7QNZ - chains A and B of the 7 polymer chains in the assembly; structure by electron microscopy, 4.58 A resolution (low resolution: residue-level contacts below are approximate; hydrogen-bond / salt-bridge calls are withheld).

[Chain A]
Molecule: DNA ligase 1
From: Homo sapiens
Notes: EC 6.5.1.1
UniProt: P18858 (DNLI1_HUMAN); residues 1-919 here = UniProt positions 1-919
Chain sequence (919 residues; row label = number of the first residue in the row):
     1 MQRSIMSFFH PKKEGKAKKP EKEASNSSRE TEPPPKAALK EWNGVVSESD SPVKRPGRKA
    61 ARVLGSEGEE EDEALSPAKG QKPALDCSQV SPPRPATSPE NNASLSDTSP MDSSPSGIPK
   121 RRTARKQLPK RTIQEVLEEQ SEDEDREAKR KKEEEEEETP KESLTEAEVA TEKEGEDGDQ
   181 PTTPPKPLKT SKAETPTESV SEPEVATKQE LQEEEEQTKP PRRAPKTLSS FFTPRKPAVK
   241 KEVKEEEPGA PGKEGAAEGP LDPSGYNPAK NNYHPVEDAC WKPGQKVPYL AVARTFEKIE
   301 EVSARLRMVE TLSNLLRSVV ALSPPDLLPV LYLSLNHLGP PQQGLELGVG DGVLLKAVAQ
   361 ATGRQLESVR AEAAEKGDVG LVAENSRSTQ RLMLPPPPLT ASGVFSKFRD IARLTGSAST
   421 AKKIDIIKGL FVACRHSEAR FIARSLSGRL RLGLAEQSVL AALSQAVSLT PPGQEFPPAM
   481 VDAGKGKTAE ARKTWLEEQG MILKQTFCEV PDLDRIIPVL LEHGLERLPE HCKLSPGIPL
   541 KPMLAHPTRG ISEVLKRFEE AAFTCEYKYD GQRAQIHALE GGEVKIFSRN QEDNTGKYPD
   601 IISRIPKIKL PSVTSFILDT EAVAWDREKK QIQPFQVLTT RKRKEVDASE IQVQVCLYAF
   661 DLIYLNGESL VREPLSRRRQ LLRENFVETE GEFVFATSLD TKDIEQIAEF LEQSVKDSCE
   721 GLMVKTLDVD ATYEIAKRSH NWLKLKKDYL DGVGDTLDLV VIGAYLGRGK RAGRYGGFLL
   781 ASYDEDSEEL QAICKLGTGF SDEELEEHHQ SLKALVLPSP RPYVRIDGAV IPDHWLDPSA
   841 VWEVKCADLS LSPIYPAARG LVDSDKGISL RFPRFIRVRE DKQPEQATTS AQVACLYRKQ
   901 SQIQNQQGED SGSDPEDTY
Disordered / not traced: 1-261, 902-919
Small-molecule neighbours: adenosine monophosphate (AMP): Tyr567, Lys568, Tyr569, Gln572, Arg573, Arg589, Glu621, Phe660, Ala696, Glu720, Met723, Lys725, Trp742, Lys744

[Chain B]
Molecule: Proliferating cell nuclear antigen
From: Homo sapiens
UniProt: P12004 (PCNA_HUMAN); residues 1-261 here = UniProt positions 1-261
Chain sequence (264 residues; numbered -2 to 261; the number before each row is that of its first residue; numbers below 1 keep their minus sign (Gly-2 is residue -2)):
    -2 GPHMFEARLV QGSILKKVLE ALKDLINEAC WDISSSGVNL QSMDSSHVSL VQLTLRSEGF
    58 DTYRCDRNLA MGVNLTSMSK ILKCAGNEDI ITLRAEDNAD TLALVFEAPN QEKVSDYEMK
   118 LMDLDVEQLG IPEQEYSCVV KMPSGEFARI CRDLSHIGDA VVISCAKDGV KFSASGELGN
   178 GNIKLSQTSN VDKEEEAVTI EMNEPVQLTF ALRYLNFFTK ATPLSSTVTL SMSADVPLVV
   238 EYKIADMGHL KYYLAPKIED EEGS
Disordered / not traced: -2 to 0, 107-108, 187-190, 256-261
Construct notes: expression tag (-2 to 0)
UniProt features mapped onto this chain:
  - DNA-binding region: Arg61 to Lys80
  - modified residue: Lys14 (N6-acetyllysine), Lys77 (N6-acetyllysine), Lys80 (N6-acetyllysine), Tyr211 (Phosphotyrosine), Lys248 (N6-acetyllysine)
  - cross-link (Glycyl lysine isopeptide (Lys-Gly)): Lys164 (interchain with G-Cter in SUMO2), Lys254 (interchain with G-Cter in SUMO2)
  - natural variant: Ser228 (S228I: In ATLD2)
  - mutagenesis: Lys13 (K13R: Inhibits acetylation, recruitment to DNA damage sites, inducible ubiquitination and protein degradation, DNA replication and repair synthesis efficiencies, but homotrimer formation, nuclear ...), Lys14 (K14R: Inhibits acetylation, recruitment to DNA damage sites, inducible ubiquitination and protein degradation, DNA replication and repair synthesis efficiencies, but homotrimer formation, nuclear ...), Lys20 (K20R: Inhibits acetylation, recruitment to DNA damage sites, inducible ubiquitination and protein degradation, DNA replication and repair synthesis efficiencies, but homotrimer formation, nuclear ...), Met40 (M40A: Complete loss of interaction with UHRF2), Ser43 to Val45 (No effect on POLD3-binding. Impairs binding to ALKBH2), Lys77 (K77A: Inhibits recruitment to DNA damage sites, but nuclear localization is similar as the wild-type; in association with A-80 ...), Lys80 (K80A: Inhibits recruitment to DNA damage sites, but nuclear localization is similar as the wild-type; in association with A-77 ...), Gln125 to Ile128 (Strong decrease in POLD3-binding. Impairs binding to ALKBH2), Ile128 (I128A: Complete loss of interaction with UHRF2), Lys164 (K164R: Abolishes ubiquitination. No effect on interaction with SHPRH), Val188 to Lys190 (No effect on POLD3-binding. No effect on ALKBH2-binding), Tyr211 (Y211F: Alters chromatin-associated PCNA stability and its function in DNA replication and repair), 3 further mutagenesis entries in UniProt

[Chain A / chain B interface]
Pairs across the interface (20; chain A residue first):
  Gln360(A) - Arg210(B)
  Ser388(A) - Lys254(B)
  Thr389(A) - Lys254(B)
  Thr389(A) - Ile255(B)
  Gln390(A) - Val45(B)
  Gln390(A) - Ala252(B)
  Gln390(A) - Pro253(B)
  Gln390(A) - Lys254(B)
  Arg391(A) - Ala252(B)
  Arg391(A) - Pro253(B)
  Arg391(A) - Ile255(B)
  Leu392(A) - His44(B)
  Leu392(A) - Val45(B)
  Met393(A) - Met40(B)
  Met393(A) - Val45(B)
  Met393(A) - Ser46(B)
  Met393(A) - Leu47(B)
  Met393(A) - Pro234(B)
  Leu394(A) - Leu126(B)
  Lys428(A) - Ser43(B)
Also at the interface, not in a pair above, chain A (11 interface residues in all): Gln365, Asp425
Also at the interface, not in a pair above, chain B (17 interface residues in all): Glu124, Glu174, Asp232, Tyr250
From the paper, about this interface:
  - interface residues, chain A: Asn385(A), Gln390(A)

[In short]
11 residues of chain A face 17 of chain B across their interface. Bound to chain A: adenosine monophosphate.
From UniProt: 23 mutagenesis sites on chain B. From the paper: interface residues Asn385(A) and Gln390(A).
Chain A is DNA ligase 1 and chain B is Proliferating cell nuclear antigen, both from Homo sapiens; the
structure, human Lig1-DNA-PCNA complex reconstituted in absence of ATP, was determined by electron microscopy
(same publication as 7QO1 and 8B8T).
